PDB entry 7RRP | electron microscopy, 1.27 A resolution | chains A and F of the 24 polymer chains in the assembly

== Chain A (and F) ==
Protein: Ferritin heavy chain
Organism: Homo sapiens
Notes: EC 1.16.3.1; chain F of this document is another copy of the same molecule, construct and numbering; everything in this record applies to it too
Reference sequence: P02794 (FRIH_HUMAN); residues 5-176 here correspond to UniProt positions 6-177 (UniProt number = residue number + 1)
Amino-acid sequence (172 residues; each row starts with the number of its first residue):
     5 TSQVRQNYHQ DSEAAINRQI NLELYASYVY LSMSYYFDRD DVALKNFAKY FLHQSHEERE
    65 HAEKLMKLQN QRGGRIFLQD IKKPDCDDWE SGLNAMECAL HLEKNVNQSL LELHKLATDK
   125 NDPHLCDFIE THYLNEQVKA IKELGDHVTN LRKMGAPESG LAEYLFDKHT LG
Curated features (UniProtKB/Swiss-Prot):
  - binding site (Fe cation): Glu-27, Glu-62, His-65, Glu-107, Gln-141
  - site: Arg-22 (Essential for association with cargo receptor NCOA4)
Metal / ion sites: Zn2+ site 1: Glu-27, Glu-62; Zn2+ site 2: Asp-44 (shared with 1 residue of chain S); Zn2+ site 3: Asn-74 (shared with 1 residue of chain S); Na+ near Gln-75 (its only coordinating residue here); Zn2+ site 4 near Asp-92 (its only coordinating residue here); Zn2+ site 5: Glu-134 (shared with Glu-134(F) of chain F; 1 residue of chain T); Zn2+ site 6: Lys-146, Asp-150; Zn2+ site 7 near Asp-171 (its only coordinating residue here)

== How chain A and chain F interact ==
Residue-residue contacts - 28 pairs, chain A then chain F:
  Gln-7(A) / Leu-104(F)
  Gln-7(A) / Lys-108(F)  hydrogen bond (backbone-side chain)
  Gln-7(A) / Gly-149(F)  hydrogen bond (side chain-backbone)
  Gln-7(A) / Val-152(F)
  Gln-7(A) / Thr-153(F)  hydrogen bond
  Gln-7(A) / Arg-156(F)
  Val-8(A) / Lys-108(F)
  Val-8(A) / Ile-145(F)  hydrophobic
  Arg-9(A) / Lys-108(F)  hydrogen bond (backbone-side chain)
  Gln-10(A) / Lys-108(F)  hydrogen bond (side chain-backbone)
  Gln-10(A) / Asn-111(F)  hydrogen bond
  Gln-10(A) / Gln-112(F)
  Gln-10(A) / Ile-145(F)
  Asn-11(A) / Leu-115(F)
  Asn-74(A) / Lys-146(F)
  Gln-75(A) / Val-142(F)
  Gln-75(A) / Lys-143(F)
  Arg-76(A) / Val-142(F)
  Asn-125(A) / Lys-119(F)
  Pro-127(A) / Leu-115(F)  hydrophobic
  Pro-127(A) / His-118(F)
  Pro-127(A) / Lys-119(F)
  Pro-127(A) / Leu-138(F)  hydrophobic
  His-128(A) / Leu-138(F)
  His-128(A) / Asn-139(F)  hydrogen bond
  His-128(A) / Val-142(F)
  Asp-131(A) / Glu-134(F)
  Glu-134(A) / Glu-134(F)
Also at the interface, not in a pair above, chain F (20 interface residues in all): Asp-131, Thr-135

== In short ==
13 residues of chain A face 20 of chain F across their interface, with 7 hydrogen bonds. Polar contacts
include Gln-7(A)/Lys-108(F), Gln-7(A)/Gly-149(F) and Gln-7(A)/Thr-153(F). Glu-27(A) and Glu-62(A) coordinate
Zn2+ site 1. Curated annotation (UniProt) lists 5 Fe cation-binding residues on chain A.
Chain A and chain F are both Ferritin heavy chain (Homo sapiens); the structure, Apoferritin structure at 1.27
angstrom resolution, was determined by electron microscopy together with 7K3V and 7K3W from the same study.
